Entry 6IG1 (X-ray diffraction, 1.97 A resolution); this record covers chains F and G of the 3 polymer chains in the assembly.

[Chain F]
Name: DNA polymerase IV
Organism: Escherichia coli K-12
Notes: EC 2.7.7.7
Reference sequence: Q47155 (DPO4_ECOLI); residues 2-351 here = UniProt positions 2-351
Sequence (352 residues; numbered 0 to 351; the number before each row is that of its first residue; numbering starts at 0):
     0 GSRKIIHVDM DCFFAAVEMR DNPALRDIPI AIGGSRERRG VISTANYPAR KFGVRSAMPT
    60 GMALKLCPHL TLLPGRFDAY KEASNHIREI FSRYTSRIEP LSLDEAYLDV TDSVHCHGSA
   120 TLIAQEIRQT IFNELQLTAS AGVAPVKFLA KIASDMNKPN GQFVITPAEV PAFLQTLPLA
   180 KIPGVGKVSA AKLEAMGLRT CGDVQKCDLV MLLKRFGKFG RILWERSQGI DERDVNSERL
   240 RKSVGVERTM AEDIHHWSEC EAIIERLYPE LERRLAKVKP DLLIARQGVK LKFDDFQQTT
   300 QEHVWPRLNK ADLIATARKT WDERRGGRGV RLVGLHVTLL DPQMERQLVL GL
Unresolved in the structure: 342-351
Construct notes: expression tag (0-1)
Curated features (UniProtKB/Swiss-Prot):
  - active site: Glu104
  - binding site (Mg(2+)): Asp8, Asp103
  - site: Phe13 (Substrate discrimination)
  - natural variant: Glu36 to Arg38 (sequence variant, change not given here; In strain: ECOR 45B1), Gln124 (Q124K: In strain: ECOR 35D), Asn132 (N132S: In strain: ECOR 34B1 and ECOR 37UG), Gln135 (Q135H: In strain: ECOR 70B1), Pro170 (P170S: In strain: ECOR 37UG), Ala171 (A171T: In strain: ECOR 45B1, ECOR 46D and 2 more), Leu176 (L176F: In strain: ECOR 37UG), Gly201 (G201S: In strain: ECOR 59B2), Met210 (M210I: In strain: ECOR 37UG, ECOR 45B1 and 4 more; M210T: In strain: ECOR 35D, ECOR 46D and 6 more), Arg225 (R225C: In strain: ECOR 59B2 and ECOR 60B2), Ala310 (A310S: In strain: ECOR 57B2, ECOR 59B2 and 2 more), Asp321 (D321N: In strain: ECOR 35D)
  - mutagenesis: Asp8 (D8A/H: Loss of function), Arg49 (R49A/F: Loss of function), Asp103 (D103A/N: Loss of function), Glu104 (E104A: Loss of function)
Ion coordination: Mg2+ site 1: Asp8, Met9, Asp103 (together with dTTP, diphosphate) (shared with 1 residue of chain H); Mg2+ site 2: Asp8, Asp103, Glu104 (together with dTTP) (shared with 2 residues of chain H)
Residues lining bound ligands: diphosphate / dTTP: Asp8, Met9, Asp10, Cys11, Phe12, Phe13, Ser42, Thr43, Tyr46, Arg49, Ser55, Ala56, Asp103, Glu104, Lys157
What the authors report for this chain:
  - mutagenesis - R49A: abolished catalytic activity

[Chain G]
Molecule: DTN3
Sequence (19 nucleotides; row label = number of the first residue in the row):
   837 TCTAGGGTCC TAGGACCCT
Unresolved in the structure: 837, 855

[How chain F and chain G interact]
Residue-residue contacts (34; chain F residue first):
  Arg35(F) - DC838(G)  phosphate contact
  Arg38(F) - DT839(G)  sugar contact
  Arg38(F) - DA840(G)  sugar contact
  Val40(F) - DT839(G)  phosphate contact
  Val40(F) - DA840(G)  base contact
  Ser42(F) - DA840(G)  base contact
  Ala56(F) - DA840(G)  base contact
  Pro58(F) - DC838(G)  sugar contact
  Pro58(F) - DT839(G)  sugar contact
  Lys217(F) - DT847(G)  salt bridge to the phosphate
  Arg238(F) - DT844(G)  hydrogen bond to the phosphate
  Arg238(F) - DC845(G)  salt bridge to the phosphate
  Arg240(F) - DG843(G)  salt bridge to the phosphate
  Arg240(F) - DT844(G)  phosphate contact
  Lys241(F) - DT844(G)  hydrogen bond to the phosphate
  Lys241(F) - DC845(G)  salt bridge to the phosphate
  Ser242(F) - DG843(G)  sugar contact
  Ser242(F) - DT844(G)  hydrogen bond to the phosphate
  Val243(F) - DG843(G)  phosphate contact
  Gly244(F) - DG842(G)  phosphate contact
  Gly244(F) - DG843(G)  hydrogen bond to the phosphate
  Val245(F) - DG842(G)  phosphate contact
  Glu246(F) - DG841(G)  sugar contact
  Glu246(F) - DG842(G)  hydrogen bond to the phosphate
  Arg247(F) - DG841(G)  phosphate contact
  Arg247(F) - DG842(G)  salt bridge to the phosphate
  Thr248(F) - DA840(G)  sugar contact
  Thr248(F) - DG841(G)  hydrogen bond to the phosphate
  Arg273(F) - DG842(G)  salt bridge to the phosphate
  Arg273(F) - DG843(G)  salt bridge to the phosphate
  Phe295(F) - DT839(G)  stacking on the base
  Arg330(F) - DT839(G)  salt bridge to the phosphate
  Arg330(F) - DA840(G)  salt bridge to the phosphate
  Leu331(F) - DG841(G)  phosphate contact
Interface residues without a listed pair, chain F (26 interface residues in all): Gly39, Ile41, Gly60, Leu239, Lys291

[In short]
The interface between chain F and chain G involves 26 residues on one side and 9 on the other, with 6 hydrogen
bonds, 9 salt bridges and 1 aromatic stacking contact. Polar contacts include Arg238(F)-DT844(G),
Lys241(F)-DT844(G) and Ser242(F)-DT844(G). Ligands of chain F: diphosphate / dTTP. The paper reports that R49A
of chain F abolishes catalytic activity.
Chain F is DNA polymerase IV (Escherichia coli K-12) and chain G is DTN3; the structure, DNA polymerase IV -
DNA ternary complex 10, was determined by X-ray diffraction (same publication as 5YUR, 5YUS, 5YUT, 5YUU, 5YUV,
5YUW and 10 further entries).
